Entry 6I1K (X-ray diffraction, 2.65 A resolution); this record covers chains A and C of the 4 polymer chains in the assembly.

== Chain A ==
Name: CRISPR-associated endonuclease Cas12a
Organism: Francisella tularensis subsp. novicida (strain U112)
Notes: EC 3.1.21.1, 3.1.27.2
Reference sequence: A0Q7Q2 (CS12A_FRATN); residue numbers follow UniProt; this construct covers 2-1300
Chain sequence (1302 residues; each row starts with the number of its first residue; numbers below 1 keep their minus sign (Ser-1 is residue -1)):
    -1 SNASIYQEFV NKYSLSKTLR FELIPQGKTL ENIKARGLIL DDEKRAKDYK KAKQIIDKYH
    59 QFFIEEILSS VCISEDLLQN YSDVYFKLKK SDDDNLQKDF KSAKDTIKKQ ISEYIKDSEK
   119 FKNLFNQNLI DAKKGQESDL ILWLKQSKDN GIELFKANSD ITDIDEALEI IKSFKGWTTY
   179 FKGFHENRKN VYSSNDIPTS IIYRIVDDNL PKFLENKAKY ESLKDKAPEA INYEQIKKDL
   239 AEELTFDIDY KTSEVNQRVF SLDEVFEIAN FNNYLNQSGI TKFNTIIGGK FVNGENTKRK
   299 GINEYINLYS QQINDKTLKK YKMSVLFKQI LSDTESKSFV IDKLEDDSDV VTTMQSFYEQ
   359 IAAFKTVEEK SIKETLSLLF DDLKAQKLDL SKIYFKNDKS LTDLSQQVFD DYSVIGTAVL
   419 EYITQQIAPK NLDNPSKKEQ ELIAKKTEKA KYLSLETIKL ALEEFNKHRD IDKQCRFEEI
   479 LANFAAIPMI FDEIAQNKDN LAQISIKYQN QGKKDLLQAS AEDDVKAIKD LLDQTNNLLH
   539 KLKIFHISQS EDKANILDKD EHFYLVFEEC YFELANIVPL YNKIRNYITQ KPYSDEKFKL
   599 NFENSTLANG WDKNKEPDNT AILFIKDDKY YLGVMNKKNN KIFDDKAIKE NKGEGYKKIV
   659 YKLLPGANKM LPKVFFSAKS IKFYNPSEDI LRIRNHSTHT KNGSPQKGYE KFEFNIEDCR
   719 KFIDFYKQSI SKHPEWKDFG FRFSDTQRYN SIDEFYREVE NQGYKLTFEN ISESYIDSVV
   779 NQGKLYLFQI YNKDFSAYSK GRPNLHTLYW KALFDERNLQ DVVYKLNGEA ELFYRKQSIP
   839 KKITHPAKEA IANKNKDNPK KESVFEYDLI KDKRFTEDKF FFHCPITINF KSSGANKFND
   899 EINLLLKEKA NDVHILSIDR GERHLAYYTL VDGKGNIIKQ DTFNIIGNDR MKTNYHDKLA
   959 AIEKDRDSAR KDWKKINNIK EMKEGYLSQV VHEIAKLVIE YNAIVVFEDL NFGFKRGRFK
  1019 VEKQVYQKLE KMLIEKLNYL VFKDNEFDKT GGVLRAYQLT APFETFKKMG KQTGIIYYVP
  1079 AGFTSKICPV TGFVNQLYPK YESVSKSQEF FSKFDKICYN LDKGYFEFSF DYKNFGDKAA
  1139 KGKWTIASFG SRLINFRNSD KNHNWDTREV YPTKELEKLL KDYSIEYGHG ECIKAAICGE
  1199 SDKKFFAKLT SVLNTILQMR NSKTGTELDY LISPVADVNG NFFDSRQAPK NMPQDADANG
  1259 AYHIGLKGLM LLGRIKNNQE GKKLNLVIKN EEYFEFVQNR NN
Not modelled in the structure: -1 to 0, 850-851, 1135-1136, 1153-1166
Cystine bridges: Cys1116-Cys1190
Differences from the reference sequence: expression tag (-1 to 1)
Ion coordination: Mg2+ site 1: Ser67, Asn270; Mg2+ site 2: Phe153, Ile159, Thr160; Mg2+ site 3: Arg800 (shared with 1 residue of chain B)
From the paper describing this entry:
  - binding site for DNA non-target strand: Lys895, Lys1069, Lys1287, Asn1288

== Chain C ==
Molecule: DNA target strand
Sequence (38 nucleotides; each row starts with the number of its first residue; numbers below 1 keep their minus sign (DA-27 is residue -27)):
   -27 ATAGTTCATA GAATTACCTT TTAATCTTAA AGGACTGC

== Chain A / chain C interface ==
Pairs across the interface - 77 pairs, chain A then chain C:
  Lys131(A) - DG5(C)  hydrogen bond to the phosphate
  Lys131(A) - DA6(C)  salt bridge to the phosphate
  Asn188(A) - DT-3(C)  hydrogen bond to the sugar
  Ile195(A) - DA-4(C)  phosphate contact
  Pro196(A) - DA-5(C)  phosphate contact
  Pro196(A) - DA-4(C)  phosphate contact
  Thr197(A) - DA-4(C)  sugar contact
  Gly286(A) - DA-15(C)  phosphate contact
  Gly286(A) - DT-14(C)  sugar contact
  Gly287(A) - DT-14(C)  sugar contact
  Phe289(A) - DT-14(C)  sugar contact
  Lys296(A) - DA-15(C)  sugar contact
  Lys296(A) - DT-14(C)  sugar contact
  Asn301(A) - DA-16(C)  phosphate contact
  Asn301(A) - DA-15(C)  hydrogen bond to the phosphate
  Glu302(A) - DA-15(C)  sugar contact
  Asn305(A) - DG-17(C)  hydrogen bond to the base
  Asn305(A) - DA-16(C)  hydrogen bond to the sugar
  Gln309(A) - DG-17(C)  sugar contact
  Lys317(A) - DG-17(C)  sugar contact
  Lys320(A) - DA-16(C)  salt bridge to the phosphate
  Lys320(A) - DA-15(C)  salt bridge to the phosphate
  Ser334(A) - DT-14(C)  phosphate contact
  Ser334(A) - DT-13(C)  hydrogen bond to the phosphate
  Ser336(A) - DT-14(C)  phosphate contact
  Ser336(A) - DT-13(C)  sugar contact
  Phe337(A) - DT-13(C)  sugar contact
  Val338(A) - DT-13(C)  phosphate contact
  Gln404(A) - DC-21(C)  hydrogen bond to the phosphate
  Gln404(A) - DA-20(C)  hydrogen bond to the sugar
  Tyr410(A) - DA-20(C)  stacking on the base
  Asn584(A) - DA-12(C)  sugar contact
  Asn584(A) - DC-11(C)  sugar contact
  Thr587(A) - DC-11(C)  phosphate contact
  Thr587(A) - DC-10(C)  sugar contact
  Gln588(A) - DC-11(C)  phosphate contact
  Gln588(A) - DC-10(C)  phosphate contact
  Lys589(A) - DC-10(C)  hydrogen bond to the phosphate
  Lys589(A) - DT-9(C)  salt bridge to the phosphate
  Gly608(A) - DA1(C)  phosphate contact
  Trp609(A) - DA1(C)  hydrogen bond to the phosphate
  Asp610(A) - DA1(C)  hydrogen bond to the phosphate
  Asn612(A) - DA2(C)  hydrogen bond to the phosphate
  Lys613(A) - DA1(C)  phosphate contact
  Lys613(A) - DA2(C)  hydrogen bond to the base
  Asn617(A) - DA1(C)  phosphate contact
  Lys660(A) - DA2(C)  salt bridge to the phosphate
  Leu661(A) - DT0(C)  phosphate contact
  Leu661(A) - DA1(C)  sugar contact
  Pro663(A) - DT0(C)  sugar contact
  Pro663(A) - DA1(C)  sugar contact
  Met668(A) - DA1(C)  base contact
  Lys671(A) - DA1(C)  base contact
  Lys671(A) - DA2(C)  hydrogen bond to the base
  Lys671(A) - DA3(C)  sugar contact
  Val672(A) - DA2(C)  phosphate contact
  Val672(A) - DA3(C)  phosphate contact
  Ser675(A) - DA3(C)  phosphate contact
  Ser675(A) - DG4(C)  phosphate contact
  Ala676(A) - DG4(C)  hydrogen bond to the phosphate
  Lys677(A) - DA3(C)  salt bridge to the phosphate
  Lys677(A) - DG4(C)  hydrogen bond to the phosphate
  Trp734(A) - DA2(C)  hydrogen bond to the phosphate
  Lys823(A) - DT0(C)  salt bridge to the phosphate
  Asn825(A) - DT-1(C)  sugar contact
  Asn825(A) - DT0(C)  phosphate contact
  Gly826(A) - DT-1(C)  hydrogen bond to the phosphate
  Gly826(A) - DT0(C)  hydrogen bond to the phosphate
  Glu827(A) - DT-1(C)  sugar contact
  Glu827(A) - DT0(C)  base contact
  Pro883(A) - DT-1(C)  base contact
  Lys978(A) - DT-8(C)  phosphate contact
  Phe1061(A) - DT-6(C)  phosphate contact
  Thr1063(A) - DT-6(C)  phosphate contact
  Thr1063(A) - DA-5(C)  phosphate contact
  Phe1064(A) - DT-7(C)  phosphate contact
  Phe1064(A) - DT-6(C)  hydrogen bond to the phosphate
Interface residues without a listed pair, chain A (63 interface residues in all): Glu184, Asn185, Asn282, Met321, Thr400, Asn607, Tyr659, Lys667, Glu733, Leu824, Gln1022, Glu1062, Lys1066

== Summary ==
Chain A and chain C form an interface of 63 and 25 residues respectively; the contacts include 20 hydrogen
bonds, 7 salt bridges and 1 aromatic stacking contact. Polar contacts include Asn305(A)-DG-17(C),
Lys613(A)-DA2(C) and Lys671(A)-DA2(C). From the paper: a binding site for DNA non-target strand at Lys895(A),
Lys1069(A) and Lys1287(A) among others.
Chain A is CRISPR-associated endonuclease Cas12a (Francisella tularensis subsp. novicida (strain U112)) and
chain C is DNA target strand; the structure, Crystal structure of catalytically inactive FnCas12a in complex
with a crRNA guide and a dsDNA target, was determined by X-ray diffraction (same publication as 6I1L).
